PDB entry 9CZJ | electron microscopy, 3.54 A resolution | chains E and F of the 8 polymer chains in the assembly

[Chain E (and F)]
Name: Large-conductance Ca2+-activated K+ channel beta2 subunit, Calcium-activated potassium channel subunit beta-4
From: Homo sapiens
Notes: fragment: N-terminal 45 residues of kcnmb2 ligated to kcnmb4 (devoid of N terminal first 15 residues); chain F of this document is another copy of the same molecule, construct and numbering; everything in this record applies to it too
Reference sequence: chimeric construct of B5BNX0, Q86W47: residues 2-44 from B5BNX0 (B5BNX0_HUMAN) positions 2-44 (same numbers); residues 45-240 from Q86W47 positions 15-210 (UniProt number = residue number - 30)
Chain sequence (239 residues; numbered 2 to 240; the number before each row is that of its first residue):
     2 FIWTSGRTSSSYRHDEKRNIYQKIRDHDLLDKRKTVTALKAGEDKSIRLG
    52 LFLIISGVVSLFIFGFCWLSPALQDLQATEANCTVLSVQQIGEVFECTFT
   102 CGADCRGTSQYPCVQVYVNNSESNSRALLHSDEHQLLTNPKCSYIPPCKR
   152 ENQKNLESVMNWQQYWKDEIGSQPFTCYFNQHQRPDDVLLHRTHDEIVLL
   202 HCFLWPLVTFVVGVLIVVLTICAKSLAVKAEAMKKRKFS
Unresolved in the structure: 2-35, 228-240
UniProt features mapped onto this chain:
  - glycosylation (N-linked (GlcNAc...) asparagine): N83, N120

[Chain E / chain F interface]
Residue-residue contacts - 13 pairs, chain E then chain F:
  I92(E) with Q154(F)
  Y118(E) with E152(F), hydrogen bond
  L129(E) with R151(F)
  L138(E) with A104(F); D105(F)
  P141(E) with F100(F), hydrophobic; G108(F)
  K142(E) with R151(F); N153(F)
  Q184(E) with C102(F)
  R185(E) with C102(F); A104(F)
  D187(E) with R151(F), salt bridge
Interface residues without a listed pair, chain E (10 interface residues in all): E94
Interface residues without a listed pair, chain F (13 interface residues in all): C106, R107, T109, S110

[Summary]
Chain E and chain F form an interface of 10 and 13 residues respectively, with 1 hydrogen bond and 1 salt
bridge. Polar contacts include D187(E)-R151(F) and Y118(E)-E152(F).
Chain E and chain F are both Large-conductance Ca2+-activated K+ channel beta2 subunit, Calcium-activated
potassium channel subunit beta-4 (Homo sapiens); the structure, Ca2+ free hSlo1 + beta2N-beta4 channel in
detergent, was determined by electron microscopy together with 9CZH, 9CZK, 9CZM, 9CZO, 9CZQ, 9D18 and 9D19
from the same study.
